4X8N - chains A and B; structure by X-ray diffraction, 2.10 A resolution.

[Chain A]
Molecule: Set1/Ash2 histone methyltransferase complex subunit ASH2
Organism: Homo sapiens
UniProtKB: Q9UBL3 (ASH2L_HUMAN); residues 286-504 here correspond to UniProt positions 380-598 (UniProt number = residue number + 94)
Sequence (181 residues; row label = number of the first residue in the row; note: 38 numbers in that range are skipped by the numbering (no residue carries them; nothing is unmodelled there)):
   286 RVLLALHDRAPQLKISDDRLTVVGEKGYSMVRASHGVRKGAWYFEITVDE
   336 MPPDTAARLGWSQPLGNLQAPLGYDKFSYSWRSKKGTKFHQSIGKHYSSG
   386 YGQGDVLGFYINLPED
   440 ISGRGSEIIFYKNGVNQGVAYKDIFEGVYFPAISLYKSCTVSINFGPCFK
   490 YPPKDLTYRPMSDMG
Unresolved in the structure: 401, 440-443
Sequence notes: linker (440-444)
Disulfides: C487 forms a disulfide with the same residue of a neighbouring copy of this chain
From the paper describing this entry:
  - conformationally variable residues (side-chain flip): K369
  - mutagenesis - P356A, R367A: decreased catalytic activity (MLL1 methyltransferase activity)

[Chain B]
Molecule: Retinoblastoma-binding protein 5
UniProtKB: Q15291 (RBBP5_HUMAN); numbering as in UniProt (aligned over 347-356)
Sequence (10 residues; row label = number of the first residue in the row):
   347 ERESEFDIED
Modified positions: S350 (phosphoserine; SEP)
Curated features (UniProtKB/Swiss-Prot):
  - modified residue: S350 (Phosphoserine)
From the paper describing this entry:
  - post-translational modification sites: S350 (citing earlier work)

[Interface between chain A and chain B]
Contacting residue pairs - 21 pairs, chain A then chain B:
  G312(A) - E347(B)
  Y313(A) - E347(B)
  Y313(A) - E349(B)  hydrogen bond
  A341(A) - E349(B)
  R343(A) - E349(B)  salt bridge
  R343(A) - D353(B)  salt bridge
  Q354(A) - F352(B)
  A355(A) - F352(B)  hydrophobic
  P356(A) - F352(B)
  Y359(A) - F352(B)  hydrophobic
  R367(A) - E349(B)  salt bridge
  K369(A) - R348(B)
  F374(A) - D353(B)
  Q376(A) - I354(B)
  S377(A) - F352(B)  hydrogen bond (side chain-backbone)
  S377(A) - D353(B)
  S377(A) - I354(B)  hydrogen bond (backbone-backbone)
  I378(A) - I354(B)  hydrophobic
  Y475(A) - E347(B)  hydrogen bond (side chain-backbone)
  Y475(A) - R348(B)  hydrogen bond
  Y475(A) - E349(B)  hydrogen bond (side chain-backbone)
Interface residues without a listed pair, chain B (7 interface residues in all): S350
Interface features reported in the paper:
  - pairs named by the authors: R343(A)-D353(B), P356(A)-F352(B) (hydrophobic contact), Y359(A)-F352(B), R367(A)-E349(B), K369(A)-S350(B) (water-mediated contact)
  - hot spots on chain A (mutagenesis) - Y313A: abolished binding to Retinoblastoma-binding protein 5 (chain B)

[Overview]
15 residues of chain A and 7 residues of chain B are in contact, with 6 hydrogen bonds and 3 salt bridges.
Among the polar pairs are R343(A)-E349(B), R343(A)-D353(B) and R367(A)-E349(B). The paper describes contacts
between R343(A) and D353(B), Y359(A) and F352(B) and R367(A) and E349(B); a hydrophobic contact between
P356(A) and F352(B); a water-mediated contact between K369(A) and S350(B). From the paper: P356A and R367A of
chain A reduce catalytic activity (MLL1 methyltransferase activity); a modification site at S350(B).
Here chain A is Set1/Ash2 histone methyltransferase complex subunit ASH2 (Homo sapiens) and chain B is
Retinoblastoma-binding protein 5. Entry 4X8N (Crystal structure of Ash2L SPRY domain in complex with
phosphorylated RbBP5) was determined by X-ray diffraction, deposited together with 4X8P.
